9C6G - chains 9 and A of the 12 polymer chains in the assembly; structure by electron microscopy, 4.26 A resolution (low resolution: residue-level contacts below are approximate; hydrogen-bond / salt-bridge calls are withheld).

[Chain 9]
Protein: DNA replication licensing factor MCM3
Source organism: Homo sapiens
Notes: EC 3.6.4.12
UniProt: P25205 (MCM3_HUMAN); residues 1-808 here = UniProt positions 1-808
Chain sequence (808 residues; row label = number of the first residue in the row):
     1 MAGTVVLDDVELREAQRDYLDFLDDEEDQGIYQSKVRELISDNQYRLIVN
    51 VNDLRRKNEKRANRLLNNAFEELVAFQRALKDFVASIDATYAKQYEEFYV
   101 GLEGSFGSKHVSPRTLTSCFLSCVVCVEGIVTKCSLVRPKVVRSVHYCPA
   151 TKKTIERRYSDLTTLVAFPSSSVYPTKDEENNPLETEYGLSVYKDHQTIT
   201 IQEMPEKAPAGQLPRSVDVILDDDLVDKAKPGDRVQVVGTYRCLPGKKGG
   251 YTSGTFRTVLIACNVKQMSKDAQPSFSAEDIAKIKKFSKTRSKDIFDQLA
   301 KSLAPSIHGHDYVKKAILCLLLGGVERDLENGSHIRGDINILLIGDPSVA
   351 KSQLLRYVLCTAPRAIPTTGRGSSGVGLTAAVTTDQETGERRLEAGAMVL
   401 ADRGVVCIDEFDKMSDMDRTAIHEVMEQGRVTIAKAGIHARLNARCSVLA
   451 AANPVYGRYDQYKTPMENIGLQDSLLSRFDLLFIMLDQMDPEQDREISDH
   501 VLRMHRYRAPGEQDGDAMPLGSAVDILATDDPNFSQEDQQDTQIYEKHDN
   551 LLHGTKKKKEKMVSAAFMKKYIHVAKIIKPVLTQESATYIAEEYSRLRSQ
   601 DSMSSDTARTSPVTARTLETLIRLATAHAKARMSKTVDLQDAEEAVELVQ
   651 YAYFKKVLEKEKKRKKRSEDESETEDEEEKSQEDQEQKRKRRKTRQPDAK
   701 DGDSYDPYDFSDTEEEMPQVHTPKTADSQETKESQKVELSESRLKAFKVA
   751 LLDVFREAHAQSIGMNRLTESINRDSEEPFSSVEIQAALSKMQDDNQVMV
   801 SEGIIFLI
Disordered / not traced: 1, 160-172, 246-253, 272-278, 386-390, 509-563, 604-611, 655-808
Curated features (UniProtKB/Swiss-Prot):
  - motif: Ser-477 to Asp-480 (Arginine finger)
  - binding site (ADP): Gln-353, Leu-393, Glu-394, Ala-395, Ala-397
  - binding site (ATP): Ala-523, Arg-664
  - modified residue: Ala-2 (N-acetylalanine), Ser-160 (Phosphoserine), Ser-275 (Phosphoserine), Lys-293 (N6-acetyllysine), Ser-535 (Phosphoserine), Lys-547 (N6-acetyllysine), Ser-611 (Phosphoserine), Ser-668 (Phosphoserine), Ser-672 (Phosphoserine), Thr-674 (Phosphothreonine), Ser-681 (Phosphoserine), Tyr-708 (Phosphotyrosine), Ser-711 (Phosphoserine), Thr-713 (Phosphothreonine), Thr-722 (Phosphothreonine), Thr-725 (Phosphothreonine), Ser-728 (Phosphoserine), Ser-734 (Phosphoserine)
  - mutagenesis: Ser-535 (S535A: 50% reduction in phosphorylation by ATM or ATR)

[Chain A]
Protein: DNA replication licensing factor MCM5
Source organism: Homo sapiens
Notes: EC 3.6.4.12
UniProt: P33992 (MCM5_HUMAN); residues 1-734 here = UniProt positions 1-734
Chain sequence (734 residues; each row starts with the number of its first residue):
     1 MSGFDDPGIFYSDSFGGDAQADEGQARKSQLQRRFKEFLRQYRVGTDRTG
    51 FTFKYRDELKRHYNLGEYWIEVEMEDLASFDEDLADYLYKQPAEHLQLLE
   101 EAAKEVADEVTRPRPSGEEVLQDIQVMLKSDASPSSIRSLKSDMMSHLVK
   151 IPGIIIAASAVRAKATRISIQCRSCRNTLTNIAMRPGLEGYALPRKCNTD
   201 QAGRPKCPLDPYFIMPDKCKCVDFQTLKLQELPDAVPHGEMPRHMQLYCD
   251 RYLCDKVVPGNRVTIMGIYSIKKFGLTTSRGRDRVGVGIRSSYIRVLGIQ
   301 VDTDGSGRSFAGAVSPQEEEEFRRLAALPNVYEVISKSIAPSIFGGTDMK
   351 KAIACLLFGGSRKRLPDGLTRRGDINLLMLGDPGTAKSQLLKFVEKCSPI
   401 GVYTSGKGSSAAGLTASVMRDPSSRNFIMEGGAMVLADGGVVCIDEFDKM
   451 REDDRVAIHEAMEQQTISIAKAGITTTLNSRCSVLAAANSVFGRWDETKG
   501 EDNIDFMPTILSRFDMIFIVKDEHNEERDVMLAKHVITLHVSALTQTQAV
   551 EGEIDLAKLKKFIAYCRVKCGPRLSAEAAEKLKNRYIIMRSGARQHERDS
   601 DRRSSIPITVRQLEAIVRIAEALSKMKLQPFATEADVEEALRLFQVSTLD
   651 AALSGTLSGVEGFTSQEDQEMLSRIEKQLKRRFAIGSQVSEHSIIKDFTK
   701 QKYPEHAIHKVLQLMLRRGEIQHRMQRKVLYRLK
Disordered / not traced: 1, 18-23, 173-211, 272-292, 304-315, 493-500, 519-555, 593-606, 655-665
Curated features (UniProtKB/Swiss-Prot):
  - binding site (ADP): Arg-371
  - modified residue: Ser-2 (N-acetylserine), Ser-315 (Phosphoserine), Lys-392 (N6-acetyllysine), Lys-396 (N6-acetyllysine), Ser-605 (Phosphoserine), Lys-696 (N6-acetyllysine)
  - natural variant: Thr-466 (T466I: In MGORS8)

[How chain 9 and chain A interact]
Contacting residue pairs - 69 pairs, chain 9 then chain A:
  Asn-63(9) / Gly-117(A)
  Thr-117(9) / Asp-223(A)
  Ser-118(9) / Cys-221(A)
  Ser-118(9) / Val-222(A)
  Ser-118(9) / Asp-223(A)
  Leu-121(9) / Cys-221(A)
  Gln-202(9) / Gly-473(A)
  Ala-210(9) / Thr-475(A)
  Ala-210(9) / Thr-476(A)
  Ala-210(9) / Thr-477(A)
  Gly-211(9) / Val-258(A)
  Gly-211(9) / Thr-476(A)
  Gln-212(9) / Asp-255(A)
  Gln-212(9) / Val-258(A)
  Gln-212(9) / Thr-476(A)
  Leu-213(9) / Ala-158(A)
  Leu-213(9) / Ser-159(A)
  Leu-213(9) / Asp-255(A)
  Leu-213(9) / Met-429(A)
  Leu-213(9) / Thr-476(A)
  Pro-214(9) / Ile-474(A)
  Pro-214(9) / Thr-476(A)
  Arg-215(9) / Val-161(A)
  Arg-215(9) / Asp-255(A)
  Arg-242(9) / Pro-216(A)
  Arg-242(9) / Asp-217(A)
  Cys-243(9) / Pro-216(A)
  Gly-254(9) / Lys-164(A)
  Gly-254(9) / Ala-165(A)
  Thr-255(9) / Arg-162(A)
  Thr-255(9) / Ala-163(A)
  Thr-255(9) / Lys-164(A)
  Phe-256(9) / Ala-163(A)
  Ser-348(9) / Val-610(A)
  Ser-352(9) / Glu-463(A)
  Arg-356(9) / Leu-369(A)
  Arg-356(9) / Gln-464(A)
  Ile-366(9) / Thr-475(A)
  Thr-369(9) / Glu-460(A)
  Ser-374(9) / Ala-470(A)
  Ser-374(9) / Lys-471(A)
  Ser-374(9) / Ala-472(A)
  Glu-394(9) / Lys-471(A)
  Glu-394(9) / Ala-472(A)
  Leu-400(9) / Ala-472(A)
  Glu-410(9) / His-459(A)
  Asp-412(9) / Arg-717(A)
  Lys-413(9) / Val-456(A)
  Asp-416(9) / Leu-716(A)
  Val-455(9) / Leu-714(A)
  Val-455(9) / Arg-717(A)
  Tyr-456(9) / Lys-710(A)
  Tyr-456(9) / Arg-718(A)
  Lys-463(9) / Arg-718(A)
  Glu-467(9) / Arg-718(A)
  Gln-472(9) / Arg-717(A)
  Asp-487(9) / Val-610(A)
  Asp-494(9) / Arg-590(A)
  Arg-495(9) / Ile-587(A)
  Ser-498(9) / Lys-583(A)
  Ser-498(9) / Leu-613(A)
  Asp-499(9) / Lys-583(A)
  Leu-502(9) / Leu-574(A)
  Leu-502(9) / Ala-579(A)
  Arg-503(9) / Ser-575(A)
  Arg-503(9) / Ala-576(A)
  Met-504(9) / Leu-365(A)
  His-505(9) / Arg-573(A)
  Arg-506(9) / Asp-367(A)
Also at the interface, not in a pair above, chain 9 (57 interface residues in all): Arg-114, Ser-122, Pro-209, Pro-347, Gln-353, Tyr-357, Gly-372, Ser-373, Arg-392, Ala-395, Arg-458, Gly-470, Ile-497, Val-501
Also at the interface, not in a pair above, chain A (55 interface residues in all): Ile-214, Cys-254, Arg-371, Glu-580, Tyr-586, Pro-607, Arg-611, Glu-614

[In short]
The interface between chain 9 and chain A involves 57 residues on one side and 55 on the other. From UniProt:
5 ADP-binding residues, ATP-binding residues Ala-523(9) and Arg-664(9) and one mutagenesis site on chain 9;
ADP-binding residue Arg-371(A) on chain A.
Chain 9 is DNA replication licensing factor MCM3 and chain A is DNA replication licensing factor MCM5, both
from Homo sapiens; the structure, Mcm double hexamer from human, was determined by electron microscopy.
